PDB entry 3J47 | electron microscopy, 7.40 A resolution (low resolution: residue-level contacts below are approximate; hydrogen-bond / salt-bridge calls are withheld) | chains S and T of the 8 polymer chains in the assembly

== Chain S ==
Protein: 26S proteasome regulatory subunit RPN3
Source organism: Saccharomyces cerevisiae
Notes: fragment: C-terminal helix
UniProt: P40016 (RPN3_YEAST); numbering as in UniProt (aligned over 455-478)
Amino-acid sequence (24 residues; row label = number of the first residue in the row):
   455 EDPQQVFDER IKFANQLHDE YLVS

== Chain T ==
Protein: 26S proteasome regulatory subunit RPN12
Source organism: Saccharomyces cerevisiae
Notes: fragment: C-terminal helix
UniProt: P32496 (RPN12_YEAST); residues 256-272 here = UniProt positions 256-272
Amino-acid sequence (17 residues; each row starts with the number of its first residue):
   256 KTNIIEKAMD YAISIEN

== Interface between chain S and chain T ==
Residue-residue contacts - 10 pairs, chain S then chain T:
  Q458(S) - I259(T)
  D462(S) - K262(T)
  E463(S) - K262(T)
  I465(S) - Y266(T)
  A468(S) - Y266(T)
  N469(S) - Y266(T)
  N469(S) - S269(T)
  N469(S) - I270(T)
  H472(S) - S269(T)
  H472(S) - N272(T)
Other interface residues (no listed pair), chain S (8 interface residues in all): K466

== In short ==
8 residues of chain S and 6 residues of chain T are in contact.
Here chain S is 26S proteasome regulatory subunit RPN3 and chain T is 26S proteasome regulatory subunit RPN12,
both from Saccharomyces cerevisiae. Entry 3J47 (Formation of an intricate helical bundle dictates the assembly
of the 26S proteasome lid) was determined by electron microscopy.
